PDB entry 7F7M | X-ray diffraction, 2.47 A resolution | chain A

== Chain A ==
Protein: AKR4-2
Organism: Echinochloa colona
Reference sequence: A0A5J6VLZ7 (A0A5J6VLZ7_9POAL); residues 1-310 here = UniProt positions 1-310
Sequence (321 residues; row label = number of the first residue in the row; numbers below 1 keep their minus sign (Gly-10 is residue -10)):
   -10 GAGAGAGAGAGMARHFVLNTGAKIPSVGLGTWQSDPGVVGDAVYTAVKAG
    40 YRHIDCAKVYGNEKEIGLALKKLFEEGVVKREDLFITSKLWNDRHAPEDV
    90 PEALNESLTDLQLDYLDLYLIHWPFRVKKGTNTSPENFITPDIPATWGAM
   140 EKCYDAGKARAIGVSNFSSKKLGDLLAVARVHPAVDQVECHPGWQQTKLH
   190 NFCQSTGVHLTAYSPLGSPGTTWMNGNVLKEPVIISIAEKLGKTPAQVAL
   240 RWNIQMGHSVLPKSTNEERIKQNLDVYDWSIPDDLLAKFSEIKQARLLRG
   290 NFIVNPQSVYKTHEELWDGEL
Not modelled in the structure: -10 to 1
Differences from the reference sequence: expression tag (-10 to 0)
Small-molecule neighbours:
  - glyphosate (GPJ): Trp21, Val48, Tyr49, Trp80, His111, Trp112, Trp212, Leu287, Phe291
  - NADP (NAP; NADP nicotinamide-adenine-dinucleotide phosphate): Gly19, Thr20, Trp21, Asp44, Tyr49, Lys78, His111, Trp112, Ser154, Asn155, Gln176, Tyr202, Ser203, Pro204, Leu205, Gly206, Ser207, Pro208, Gly209, Leu218, Ala235, Leu250, Pro251, Lys252, Ser253, Thr254, Asn255, Arg258, Gln261, Asn262, Leu287

== Summary ==
Chain A binds glyphosate and NADP.
Chain A is AKR4-2 (Echinochloa colona); the structure, AKR4C17 in complex with NADP+ and glyphosate, was
determined by X-ray diffraction, deposited together with 7F7K, 7F7L, 7W1W and 7W1X.
